Entry 1PH9 (X-ray diffraction, 2.50 A resolution); this record covers chains G and A of the 5 polymer chains in the assembly.

# Chain G
Molecule: 13-nt DNA strand
Sequence (13 nucleotides; numbered 1 to 13; the number before each row is that of its first residue):
     1 GGGGTTTTGGGGT
Not modelled in the structure: 13
Bound ions: Na+ site 1: DG1, DG2, DG11 (shared with 2 residues of chain H); Na+ site 2: DG1, DG12 (shared with 3 residues of chain H); Na+ site 3: DG3, DG10 (shared with 3 residues of chain H); Na+ site 4: DG4, DT7, DG9 (shared with 1 residue of chain H)

# Chain A
Name: Telomere-binding protein alpha subunit
Organism: Sterkiella nova
UniProtKB: P29549 (TEBA_OXYNO); numbering as in UniProt (aligned over 36-495)
Sequence (460 residues; row label = number of the first residue in the row):
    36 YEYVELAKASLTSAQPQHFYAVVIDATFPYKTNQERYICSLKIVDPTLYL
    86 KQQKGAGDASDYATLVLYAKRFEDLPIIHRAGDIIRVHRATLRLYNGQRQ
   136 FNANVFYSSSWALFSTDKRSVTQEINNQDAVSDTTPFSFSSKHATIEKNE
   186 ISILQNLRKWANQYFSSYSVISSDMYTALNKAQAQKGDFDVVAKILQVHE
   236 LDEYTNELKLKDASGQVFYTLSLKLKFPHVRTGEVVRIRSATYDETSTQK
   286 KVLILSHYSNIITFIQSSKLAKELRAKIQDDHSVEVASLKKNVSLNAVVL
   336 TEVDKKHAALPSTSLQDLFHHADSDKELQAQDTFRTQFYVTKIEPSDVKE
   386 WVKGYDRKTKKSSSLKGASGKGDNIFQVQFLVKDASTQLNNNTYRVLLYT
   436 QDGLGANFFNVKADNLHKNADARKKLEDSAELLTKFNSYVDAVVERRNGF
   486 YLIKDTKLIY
What the authors report for this chain:
  - binding site for the 12-nt DNA strand: Tyr239

# Chain G / chain A interface
Contacting residue pairs - 7 pairs, chain G then chain A:
  DG3(G) - Lys105(A)  hydrogen bond to the phosphate
  DG4(G) - Lys105(A)  salt bridge to the phosphate
  DG4(G) - Phe141(A)  phosphate contact
  DG4(G) - Tyr142(A)  hydrogen bond to the base
  DT5(G) - Asn139(A)  hydrogen bond to the phosphate
  DT5(G) - Tyr142(A)  sugar contact
  DT7(G) - Tyr142(A)  base contact
Other interface residues (no listed pair), chain A (5 interface residues in all): Arg71

# Summary
Chain G and chain A form an interface of 4 and 5 residues respectively; the contacts include 3 hydrogen bonds
and 1 salt bridge. Polar contacts include DG4(G)-Tyr142(A), DG3(G)-Lys105(A) and DT5(G)-Asn139(A). The Na+
site 1 is built by DG1(G), DG2(G) and DG11(G). The paper reports a binding site for the 12-nt DNA strand at
Tyr239(A).
Chain G is a 13-nt DNA strand and chain A is Telomere-binding protein alpha subunit (Sterkiella nova); the
structure, Crystal structure of the oxytricha nova telomere end-binding protein complexed with noncognate
ssdna ggggttttgagg, was determined by X-ray diffraction together with 1PA6, 1PH1, 1PH2, 1PH3, 1PH5, 1PH6 and 3
further entries from the same study.
